4UD9 - chains H and L of the 3 polymer chains in the assembly; structure by X-ray diffraction, 1.12 A resolution.

== Chain H ==
Name: Thrombin heavy chain
Organism: Homo sapiens
Notes: EC 3.4.21.5; fragment: thrombin heavy chain
Reference sequence: P00734 (THRB_HUMAN); the construct lacks a stretch of the UniProt sequence and is renumbered around it, so the offset changes along the chain: 16-36 = UniProt 364-384; 37-60 = UniProt 386-409; 61-77 = UniProt 419-435; 78-97 = UniProt 437-456; 7 more segments
Amino-acid sequence (259 residues; each row starts with the number of its first residue; note: 1 number in that range is skipped by the numbering (no residue carries it; nothing is unmodelled there); a row labelled like 60A-60I holds insertion residues (60A, then the next letters in order)):
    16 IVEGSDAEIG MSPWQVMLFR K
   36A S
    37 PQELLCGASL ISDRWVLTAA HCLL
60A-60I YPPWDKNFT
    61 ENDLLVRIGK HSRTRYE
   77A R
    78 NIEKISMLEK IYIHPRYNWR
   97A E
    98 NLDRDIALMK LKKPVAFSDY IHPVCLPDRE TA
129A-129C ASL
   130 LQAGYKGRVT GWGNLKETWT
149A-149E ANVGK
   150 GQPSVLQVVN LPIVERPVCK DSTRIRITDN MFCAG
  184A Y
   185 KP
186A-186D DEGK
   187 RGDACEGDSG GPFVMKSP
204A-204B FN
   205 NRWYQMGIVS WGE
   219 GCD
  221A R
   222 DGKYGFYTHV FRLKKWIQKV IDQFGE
Not modelled in the structure: 149B-149E
Swiss-Prot annotation at these positions:
  - region: Ala-183 to Val-200 (High affinity receptor-binding region which is also known as the TP508 peptide)
  - active site (Charge relay system): His-57, Asp-102, Ser-195
  - glycosylation: Asn-60G (N-linked (GlcNAc...) (complex) asparagine)
Disulfides: Cys-42/Cys-58, Cys-168/Cys-182, Cys-191/Cys-220
Covalently attached groups: N-acetylglucosamine (NAG) linked to Asn-60G
Bound ions: Na+ site 1: Lys-169, Thr-172; Na+ site 2: Arg-221A, Lys-224
Ligand contacts: 5-chloro-2-thiophenecarboxamide (FQI): Asp-189, Ala-190, Cys-191, Glu-192, Ser-195, Val-213, Ser-214, Trp-215, Gly-216, Gly-219, Cys-220, Gly-226, Phe-227, Tyr-228

== Chain L ==
Name: Prothrombin
Organism: Homo sapiens
Notes: EC 3.4.21.5; fragment: thrombin light chain
Reference sequence: P00734 (THRB_HUMAN); residues 1-14 here correspond to UniProt positions 336-349 (UniProt number = residue number + 335)
Amino-acid sequence (28 residues; each row starts with the number of its first residue; a row labelled like 14A-14K holds insertion residues (14A, then the next letters in order)):
    1C E
    1B A
    1A D
     1 CGLRPLFEKK SLED
14A-14K KTERELLESYI

== Chain H / chain L interface ==
Cross-chain cystine bridges: Cys-122(H)/Cys-1(L)
Pairs across the interface (61):
  Glu-23(H) / Phe-7(L)
  Glu-23(H) / Asp-14(L)
  Glu-23(H) / Lys-14A(L)  hydrogen bond (side chain-backbone)
  Ile-24(H) / Leu-6(L)
  Ile-24(H) / Phe-7(L)
  Gly-25(H) / Arg-4(L)
  Gly-25(H) / Phe-7(L)
  Met-26(H) / Arg-4(L)  hydrogen bond (backbone-side chain)
  Met-26(H) / Phe-7(L)  hydrophobic
  Met-26(H) / Asp-14(L)
  Pro-28(H) / Arg-4(L)
  Trp-29(H) / Gly-2(L)
  Trp-29(H) / Arg-4(L)
  Ser-115(H) / Pro-5(L)
  Asp-116(H) / Pro-5(L)
  Asp-116(H) / Leu-6(L)
  His-119(H) / Asp-1A(L)  salt bridge
  His-119(H) / Leu-3(L)  hydrogen bond (side chain-backbone)
  His-119(H) / Pro-5(L)
  His-119(H) / Lys-9(L)
  Pro-120(H) / Cys-1(L)
  Pro-120(H) / Gly-2(L)  hydrogen bond (backbone-backbone)
  Val-121(H) / Cys-1(L)
  Cys-122(H) / Cys-1(L)  disulfide
  Cys-122(H) / Gly-2(L)
  Gly-133(H) / Ser-14I(L)
  Tyr-134(H) / Ser-14I(L)
  Tyr-134(H) / Tyr-14J(L)  hydrophobic
  Tyr-134(H) / Ile-14K(L)  hydrogen bond (side chain-backbone)
  Lys-135(H) / Glu-14E(L)  salt bridge
  Lys-135(H) / Leu-14F(L)
  Lys-135(H) / Ser-14I(L)  hydrogen bond (backbone-side chain)
  Lys-135(H) / Tyr-14J(L)  hydrogen bond (backbone-side chain)
  Gly-136(H) / Leu-14F(L)
  Arg-137(H) / Arg-4(L)
  Arg-137(H) / Asp-14(L)  salt bridge
  Arg-137(H) / Thr-14B(L)  hydrogen bond
  Arg-137(H) / Glu-14C(L)
  Asn-159(H) / Thr-14B(L)  hydrogen bond
  Asn-159(H) / Glu-14E(L)  hydrogen bond
  Asn-159(H) / Leu-14F(L)
  Tyr-184A(H) / Glu-14E(L)  hydrogen bond
  Lys-186D(H) / Glu-14E(L)
  Met-201(H) / Tyr-14J(L)
  Lys-202(H) / Glu-8(L)  salt bridge
  Lys-202(H) / Glu-14C(L)  salt bridge
  Lys-202(H) / Tyr-14J(L)
  Pro-204(H) / Leu-14G(L)  hydrophobic
  Pro-204(H) / Tyr-14J(L)
  Asn-205(H) / Leu-3(L)
  Asn-205(H) / Glu-8(L)
  Arg-206(H) / Cys-1(L)  hydrogen bond (side chain-backbone)
  Arg-206(H) / Asp-1A(L)
  Arg-206(H) / Ala-1B(L)  hydrogen bond (side chain-backbone)
  Arg-206(H) / Gly-2(L)
  Arg-206(H) / Leu-3(L)
  Trp-207(H) / Gly-2(L)  hydrogen bond (backbone-backbone)
  Trp-207(H) / Arg-4(L)
  Trp-207(H) / Glu-8(L)  hydrogen bond
  Trp-207(H) / Asp-14(L)
  Trp-207(H) / Leu-14F(L)  hydrophobic
Also at the interface, not in a pair above, chain H (28 interface residues in all): Tyr-117, Leu-129C

== In short ==
Chain H and chain L form an interface of 28 and 21 residues respectively; the contacts include 1 disulfide
bond, 15 hydrogen bonds and 5 salt bridges. Polar contacts include His-119(H)/Asp-1A(L), Lys-135(H)/Glu-14E(L)
and Arg-137(H)/Asp-14(L). Bound to chain H: 5-chloro-2-thiophenecarboxamide. Covalently linked
N-acetylglucosamine: at Asn-60G(H).
Here chain H is Thrombin heavy chain and chain L is Prothrombin, both from Homo sapiens. Entry 4UD9 (Thrombin
in complex with 5-chlorothiophene-2-carboxamide) was determined by X-ray diffraction (same publication as
4UDW, 4UE7, 4UEH, 5AF9, 5AFY, 5AFZ and 5AHG).
